9B7N - chains A and B of the 8 polymer chains in the assembly; structure by electron microscopy, 3.02 A resolution.

[Chain A (and B)]
Molecule: Capsid protein VP1
Source organism: Adeno-associated virus
Notes: chain B of this document is another copy of the same molecule, construct and numbering; everything in this record applies to it too
UniProtKB: Q6JC22 (Q6JC22_9VIRU); numbering as in UniProt (aligned over 203-736)
Sequence (534 residues; numbered 203 to 736; the number before each row is that of its first residue):
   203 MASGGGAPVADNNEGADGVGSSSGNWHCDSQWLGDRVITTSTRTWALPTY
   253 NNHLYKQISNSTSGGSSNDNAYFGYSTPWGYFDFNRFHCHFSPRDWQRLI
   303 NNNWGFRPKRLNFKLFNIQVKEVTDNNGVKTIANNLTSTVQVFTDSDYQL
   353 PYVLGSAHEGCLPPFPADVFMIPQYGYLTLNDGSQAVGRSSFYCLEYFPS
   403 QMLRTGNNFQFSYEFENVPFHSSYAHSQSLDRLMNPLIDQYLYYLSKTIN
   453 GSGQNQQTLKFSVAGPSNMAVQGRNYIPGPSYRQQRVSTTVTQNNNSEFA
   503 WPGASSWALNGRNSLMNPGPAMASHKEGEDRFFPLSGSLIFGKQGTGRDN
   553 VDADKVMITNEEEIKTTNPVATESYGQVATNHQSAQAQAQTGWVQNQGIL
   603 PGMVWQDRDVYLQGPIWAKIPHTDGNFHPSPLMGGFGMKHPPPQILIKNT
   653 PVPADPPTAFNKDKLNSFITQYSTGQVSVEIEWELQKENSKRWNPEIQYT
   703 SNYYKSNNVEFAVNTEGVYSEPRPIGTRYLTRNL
Disordered / not traced: 203-239, 293-306, 326-333, 428-474, 686-736 (chain B: 203-419, 542-559, 613-736)
From the paper describing this entry:
  - mutagenesis - Q588R: abolished binding to Fab1-1

[Chain A / chain B interface]
Residue-residue contacts - 68 pairs, chain A then chain B:
  G475(A) - N519(B)
  R476(A) - W509(B)
  R476(A) - S516(B)
  R476(A) - N519(B)  hydrogen bond (backbone-backbone)
  R476(A) - P520(B)
  I479(A) - W509(B)
  I479(A) - M518(B)  hydrophobic
  P480(A) - W509(B)
  P480(A) - L511(B)  hydrophobic
  K528(A) - N512(B)
  K528(A) - G513(B)
  E529(A) - N512(B)  hydrogen bond (backbone-side chain)
  K567(A) - L511(B)
  K567(A) - N512(B)
  T568(A) - L511(B)
  N570(A) - L511(B)
  V572(A) - N512(B)
  Y577(A) - W509(B)
  Y577(A) - A510(B)  hydrogen bond (backbone-backbone)
  G578(A) - Y484(B)
  G578(A) - S508(B)
  Q579(A) - Y484(B)  hydrogen bond (backbone-side chain)
  Q579(A) - A506(B)
  Q579(A) - S507(B)
  Q579(A) - S508(B)  hydrogen bond (backbone-backbone)
  V580(A) - Y484(B)  hydrophobic
  V580(A) - S507(B)
  V580(A) - Q597(B)
  A581(A) - R485(B)  hydrogen bond (backbone-side chain)
  A581(A) - Q486(B)
  A581(A) - Q487(B)
  A581(A) - S507(B)
  A581(A) - Q597(B)
  T582(A) - R485(B)
  N583(A) - R485(B)  hydrogen bond (backbone-side chain)
  N583(A) - Q487(B)
  H584(A) - R488(B)
  H584(A) - T574(B)  hydrogen bond (side chain-backbone)
  H584(A) - E575(B)  salt bridge
  Q585(A) - Q487(B)  hydrogen bond (backbone-side chain)
  Q585(A) - R488(B)  hydrogen bond (side chain-backbone)
  Q585(A) - V489(B)
  Q585(A) - N496(B)  hydrogen bond
  Q585(A) - F501(B)
  S586(A) - Q495(B)
  S586(A) - N497(B)  hydrogen bond (backbone-side chain)
  A587(A) - Q495(B)  hydrogen bond (backbone-backbone)
  A587(A) - N497(B)  hydrogen bond (backbone-side chain)
  A589(A) - N497(B)  hydrogen bond (backbone-side chain)
  Q590(A) - N497(B)
  A591(A) - Q487(B)
  A591(A) - F501(B)  hydrophobic
  Q592(A) - Q487(B)
  T593(A) - P504(B)
  T593(A) - G505(B)
  V596(A) - Y484(B)  hydrophobic
  V596(A) - N598(B)
  N598(A) - N598(B)
  Q599(A) - Y484(B)
  Q599(A) - N598(B)  hydrogen bond
  Q599(A) - G600(B)
  I601(A) - G600(B)
  I601(A) - I601(B)  hydrogen bond (backbone-backbone)
  L602(A) - P482(B)  hydrophobic
  L602(A) - Q599(B)
  P603(A) - P482(B)
  P603(A) - I601(B)
  P603(A) - W607(B)
Also at the interface, not in a pair above, chain A (39 interface residues in all): Y478, H527, T569, P571, S576, Q588, G600
Also at the interface, not in a pair above, chain B (35 interface residues in all): T494, P522

[In short]
39 residues of chain A and 35 residues of chain B are in contact; the contacts include 17 hydrogen bonds and 1
salt bridge. Polar pairs include H584(A)-E575(B), E529(A)-N512(B) and Q579(A)-Y484(B). From the paper: Q588R
of chain A abolishes binding to Fab1-1.
Both chains are Capsid protein VP1 (Adeno-associated virus). Entry 9B7N (Fab2-4 in complex with the capsid of
Adeno-associated virus type 9) was determined by electron microscopy together with 9B6N, 9B6O, 9B6Q, 9B6R,
9B6S, 9B6T and 9 further entries from the same study.
